Entry 4RPZ (X-ray diffraction, 2.19 A resolution); this record covers chains A and P of the 4 polymer chains in the assembly.

[Chain A]
Molecule: DNA polymerase beta
Organism: Homo sapiens
Notes: EC 2.7.7.7, 4.2.99.-
UniProt: P06746 (DPOLB_HUMAN); numbering as in UniProt (aligned over 1-335)
Chain sequence (343 residues; numbered -1 to 341; the number before each row is that of its first residue; numbers below 1 keep their minus sign (Met-1 is residue -1)):
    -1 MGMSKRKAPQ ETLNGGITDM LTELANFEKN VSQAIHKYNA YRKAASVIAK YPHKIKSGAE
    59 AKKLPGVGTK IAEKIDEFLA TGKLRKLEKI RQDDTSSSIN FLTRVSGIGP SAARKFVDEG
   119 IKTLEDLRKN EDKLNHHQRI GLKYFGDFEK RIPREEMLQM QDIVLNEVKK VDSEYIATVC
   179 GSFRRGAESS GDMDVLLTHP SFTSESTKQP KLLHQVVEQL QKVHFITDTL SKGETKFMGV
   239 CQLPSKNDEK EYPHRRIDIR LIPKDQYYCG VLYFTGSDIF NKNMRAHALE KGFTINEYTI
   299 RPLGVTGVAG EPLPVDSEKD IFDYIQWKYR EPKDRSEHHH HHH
Disordered / not traced: -1 to 9, 336-341
Construct notes: expression tag (-1 to 0, 336-341)
Swiss-Prot annotation at these positions:
  - region: Arg183 to Asp192 (DNA-binding)
  - active site: Lys72 (Nucleophile)
  - binding site (K(+)): Lys60, Leu62, Val65, Thr101, Val103, Ile106
  - binding site (Na(+)): Lys60, Leu62, Val65, Thr101, Val103, Ile106
  - binding site (dATP): Arg149, Ser180, Arg183, Gly189, Asp190
  - binding site (dCTP): Arg149, Ser180, Arg183, Gly189, Asp190
  - binding site (dGTP): Arg149, Ser180, Arg183, Gly189, Asp190, Asp192
  - binding site (dTTP): Arg149, Ser180, Arg183, Gly189, Asp190
  - binding site (Mg(2+)): Asp190, Asp192, Asp256
  - modified residue: Lys72 (N6-acetyllysine), Arg83 (Omega-N-methylarginine), Arg152 (Omega-N-methylarginine)
  - cross-link (Glycyl lysine isopeptide (Lys-Gly)): Lys41 (interchain with G-Cter in ubiquitin), Lys61 (interchain with G-Cter in ubiquitin), Lys81 (interchain with G-Cter in ubiquitin)
  - natural variant: Leu22 (L22P: Found in a gastric cancer sample; uncertain significance), Tyr39 (Y39C: Found in a gastric cancer sample; uncertain significance), Gly118 (G118V: Decreased DNA-directed DNA polymerase activity), Arg137 (R137Q: Decreased function in base-excision repair), Arg149 (R149I: Decreased DNA-directed DNA polymerase activity), Asp160 (D160N: Found in a gastric cancer sample; uncertain significance), Cys239 (C239R: Found in a gastric cancer sample; uncertain significance), Lys289 (K289M: Found in a colon cancer sample; uncertain significance), Asn294 (N294D: Found in a gastric cancer sample; uncertain significance), Glu295 (E295K: Found in a gastric cancer sample; uncertain significance)
  - mutagenesis: Phe25 (F25W: No effect on 5'-dRP lyase activity. Decreased ssDNA binding), His34 (H34G: Decreased 5'-dRP lyase activity. Decreased ssDNA binding), Lys35 (K35A: Decreased 5'-dRP lyase activity. Decreased ssDNA binding. Loss of 5'-dRP lyase activity; when associated with A-68 and A-72. Decreased ssDNA binding; when associated with A-68 and A-72 ...), Tyr39 (Y39F: No effect on 5'-dRP lyase activity; Y39Q: Abolishes DNA polymerase and 5'-dRP lyase activity), Lys41 (K41R: Abolishes ubiquitination; when associated with R-61 and R-81), Lys60 (K60A: Decreased 5'-dRP lyase activity. Decreased ssDNA binding), Lys61 (K61R: Abolishes ubiquitination; when associated with R-41 and R-81), Lys68 (K68A: No effect on 5'-dRP lyase activity. Decreased ssDNA binding. Loss of 5'-dRP lyase activity; when associated with A-35 and A-72. Decreased ssDNA binding; when associated with A-35 and A-72 ...), Glu71 (E71Q: No effect on 5'-dRP lyase activity. No effect on structure shown by circular dichroism. No effect on ssDNA binding), Lys72 (K72A: Severely reduced 5'-dRP lyase activity. Does not affect ssDNA binding. Loss of 5'-dRP lyase activity; when associated with A-35 and A-68. Decreased ssDNA binding ...), Glu75 (E75A: Slightly decreased 5'-dRP lyase activity. Decreased ssDNA binding. No effect on structure shown by circular dichroism), Lys81 (K81R: Abolishes ubiquitination; when associated with R-41 and R-61), 5 further mutagenesis entries in UniProt
Metal / ion sites: Na+ site 1: Lys60, Leu62, Val65 (shared with 1 residue of chain D); Na+ site 2: Thr101, Val103, Ile106 (shared with DG9(P) of chain P); Mg2+ site 1: Asp190, Asp192, Asp256 (together with 2'-deoxycytidine-5'-triphosphate) (shared with DC10(P), DC11(P) of chain P); Mg2+ site 2: Asp190, Asp192 (together with 2'-deoxycytidine-5'-triphosphate, pyrophosphate) (shared with DC11(P) of chain P); Na+ site 3: Asp318, Asp321
Ligand contacts: 2'-deoxycytidine-5'-triphosphate / pyrophosphate: Arg149, Gly179, Ser180, Arg183, Ser188, Gly189, Asp190, Asp192, Asp256, Tyr271, Phe272, Thr273, Gly274, Ser275, Asp276, Asn279

[Chain P]
Molecule: 11-nt DNA strand
Sequence (11 nucleotides; each row starts with the number of its first residue):
     1 GCTGATGCGC C
Metal / ion sites: Na+: DG9 (shared with Thr101(A), Val103(A), Ile106(A) of chain A); Mg2+ site 1: DC10, DC11 (together with 2'-deoxycytidine-5'-triphosphate) (shared with Asp190(A), Asp192(A), Asp256(A) of chain A); Mg2+ site 2: DC11 (together with 2'-deoxycytidine-5'-triphosphate, pyrophosphate) (shared with Asp190(A), Asp192(A) of chain A)

[Interface between chain A and chain P]
Residue-residue contacts - 29 pairs, chain A then chain P:
  Val103(A) with DG9(P), phosphate contact
  Ser104(A) with DG9(P), phosphate contact
  Gly105(A) with DC8(P), phosphate contact; DG9(P), hydrogen bond to the phosphate
  Ile106(A) with DC8(P), phosphate contact; DG9(P), phosphate contact
  Gly107(A) with DC8(P), hydrogen bond to the phosphate; DG9(P), phosphate contact
  Pro108(A) with DC8(P), phosphate contact
  Ser109(A) with DG7(P), phosphate contact; DC8(P), hydrogen bond to the phosphate
  Ala110(A) with DC8(P), hydrogen bond to the phosphate
  Gly179(A) with DC11(P), phosphate contact
  Arg183(A) with DC11(P), hydrogen bond to the phosphate
  Asp190(A) with DC11(P), phosphate contact
  Asp192(A) with DC10(P), phosphate contact; DC11(P), phosphate contact
  Met236(A) with DG9(P), sugar contact
  Arg254(A) with DG9(P), phosphate contact; DC10(P), salt bridge to the phosphate
  Asp256(A) with DC10(P), phosphate contact
  Tyr271(A) with DC10(P), hydrogen bond to the base; DC11(P), base contact
  Phe272(A) with DC11(P), sugar contact
  Thr273(A) with DC11(P), phosphate contact
  Gly274(A) with DC11(P), phosphate contact
  Ser275(A) with DC11(P), sugar contact
  Asp276(A) with DC11(P), base contact
  Asn279(A) with DC11(P), hydrogen bond to the base
Other interface residues (no listed pair), chain A (24 interface residues in all): Thr101, His135

[Summary]
24 residues of chain A and 5 residues of chain P are in contact, with 7 hydrogen bonds and 1 salt bridge.
Among the polar pairs are Tyr271(A)-DC10(P), Asn279(A)-DC11(P) and Gly105(A)-DG9(P). Bound to chain A:
2'-deoxycytidine-5'-triphosphate / pyrophosphate.
Here chain A is DNA polymerase beta (Homo sapiens) and chain P is an 11-nt DNA strand. Entry 4RPZ (Human DNA
Polymerase Beta With Gapped DNA Containing an 8-oxo-7,8-dihydro-Guanine (8-oxoG)and dCTP soaked with MgCl2 for
...) was determined by X-ray diffraction, deposited together with 4RPX, 4RPY, 4RQ0, 4RQ1, 4RQ2, 4RQ3 and 5
further entries.
